PDB entry 1WRN | X-ray diffraction, 2.30 A resolution | chains A and B of the 3 polymer chains in the assembly

== Chain A (and B) ==
Molecule: Hut operon positive regulatory protein
Organism: Bacillus subtilis
Notes: chain B of this document is another copy of the same molecule, construct and numbering; everything in this record applies to it too
UniProt: P10943 (HUTP_BACSU); residues 2-148 here correspond to UniProt positions 1-147 (UniProt number = residue number - 1)
Sequence (147 residues; row label = number of the first residue in the row):
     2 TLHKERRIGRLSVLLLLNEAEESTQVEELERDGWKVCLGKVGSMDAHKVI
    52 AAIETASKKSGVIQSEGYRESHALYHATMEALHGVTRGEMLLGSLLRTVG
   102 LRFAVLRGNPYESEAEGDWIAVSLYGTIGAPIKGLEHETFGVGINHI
Not modelled in the structure: 22
Differences from the reference sequence: engineered mutation Ile51 (Val50 in P10943)
Metal / ion sites: Mn2+ site 1: His73, His77 (together with histidine) (shared with His138(B) of chain B); Mn2+ site 2: His138 (together with histidine) (shared with 2 residues of chain C)
Small-molecule neighbours:
  - histidine (HIS), molecule 1: Tyr69, His73, Tyr76, His77
  - histidine (HIS), molecule 2: Glu81, Arg88, Leu97, Arg98, Ile129, Gly130, Ala131, Leu136, His138
From the paper describing this entry:
  - Mn2+ coordination: His73, His77, His138

== Interface between chain A and chain B ==
Contacting residue pairs - 20 pairs, chain A then chain B:
  Ala47(A) with Ser95(B)
  His48(A) with Gly94(B); Ser95(B), hydrogen bond (backbone-backbone); Leu97(B)
  Ile51(A) with Leu96(B)
  Ala52(A) with Leu97(B), hydrophobic
  Glu55(A) with Leu97(B)
  Gly68(A) with Leu136(B)
  Tyr69(A) with Ile129(B); Leu136(B); Glu137(B); His138(B)
  His73(A) with His138(B), hydrogen bond
  Tyr76(A) with Leu96(B), hydrogen bond (side chain-backbone); Arg98(B)
  His84(A) with Glu90(B), salt bridge
  Met91(A) with Glu90(B), hydrogen bond (backbone-side chain); Leu92(B); Leu96(B), hydrophobic
  Leu92(A) with Leu92(B), hydrophobic
Other interface residues (no listed pair), chain A (14 interface residues in all): Met80, Gly89
Other interface residues (no listed pair), chain B (12 interface residues in all): Gly130

== Overview ==
Chain A and chain B form an interface of 14 and 12 residues respectively, with 4 hydrogen bonds and 1 salt
bridge. Polar pairs include His84(A)-Glu90(B), His73(A)-His138(B) and Tyr76(A)-Leu96(B). Bound to chain A:
histidine. The Mn2+ site 1 is built by His73(A) and His77(A). The paper reports Mn2+ coordination by His73(A),
His77(A) and His138(A).
Both chains are Hut operon positive regulatory protein (Bacillus subtilis). Entry 1WRN (Metal Ion dependency
of the antiterminator protein, HutP, for binding to the terminator region of hut ...) was determined by X-ray
diffraction together with 1WPT and 1WRO from the same study.
